PDB entry 7UGO | electron microscopy, 4.10 A resolution (low resolution: residue-level contacts below are approximate; hydrogen-bond / salt-bridge calls are withheld) | chains A and P of the 18 polymer chains in the assembly

Chain A:
Protein: Envelope glycoprotein gp120
Organism: Human immunodeficiency virus 1
UniProtKB: Q2N0S5 (Q2N0S5_9HIV1); aligned to UniProt positions 31-496 over residues 32-506 (the alignment contains insertions or deletions, so no single offset holds)
Chain sequence (466 residues; numbered 32 to 506 plus 2 insertion-coded residues; 11 numbers in that range are skipped by the numbering (no residue carries them; nothing is unmodelled there); the number before each row is that of its first residue):
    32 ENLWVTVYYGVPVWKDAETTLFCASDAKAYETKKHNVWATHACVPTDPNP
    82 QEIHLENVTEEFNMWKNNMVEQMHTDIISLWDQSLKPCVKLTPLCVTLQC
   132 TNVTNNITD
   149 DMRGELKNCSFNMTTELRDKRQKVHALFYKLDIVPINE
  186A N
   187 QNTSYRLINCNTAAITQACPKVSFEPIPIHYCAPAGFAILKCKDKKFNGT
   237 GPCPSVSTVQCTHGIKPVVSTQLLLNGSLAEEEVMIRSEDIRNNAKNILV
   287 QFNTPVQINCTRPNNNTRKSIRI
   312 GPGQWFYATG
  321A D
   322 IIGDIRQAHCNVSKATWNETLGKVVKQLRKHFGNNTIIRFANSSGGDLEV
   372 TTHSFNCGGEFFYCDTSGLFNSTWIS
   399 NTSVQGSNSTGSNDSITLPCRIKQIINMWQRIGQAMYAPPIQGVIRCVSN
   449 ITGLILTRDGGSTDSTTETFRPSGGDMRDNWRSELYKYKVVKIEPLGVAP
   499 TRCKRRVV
Disordered / not traced: 62-63, 135-136, 149-151, 399-410
Construct notes: conflict Lys-64 (Glu63 in Q2N0S5), Arg-169 (Lys160 in Q2N0S5), His-173 (Tyr164 in Q2N0S5), Ala-174 (Ser165 in Q2N0S5), Lys-178 (Arg169 in Q2N0S5), Ile-181 (Val172 in Q2N0S5), Pro-183 (Gln174 in Q2N0S5), Thr-189 (Lys188 in Q2N0S5), Ser-190 (Glu189 in Q2N0S5), Ala-199 (Ser198 in Q2N0S5), Asp-276 (Asn275 in Q2N0S5), Arg-278 (Thr277 in Q2N0S5), Trp-316 (Ala313 in Q2N0S5), Asn-332 (Thr330 in Q2N0S5), Asp-386 (Asn384 in Q2N0S5), Asp-462 (Asn459 in Q2N0S5), Ser-471 (Gly468 in Q2N0S5), Cys-501 (Ala498 in Q2N0S5)
Disulfides: Cys-54/Cys-74, Cys-119/Cys-205, Cys-126/Cys-196, Cys-131/Cys-157, Cys-218/Cys-247, Cys-228/Cys-239, Cys-296/Cys-331, Cys-378/Cys-445, Cys-385/Cys-418
Glycans and other covalent adducts: N-acetylglucosamine (NAG) linked to Asn-88, Asn-133, Asn-156, Asn-160, Asn-234, Asn-262, Asn-295, Asn-301, Asn-363, Asn-392, Asn-448; glycan linked to Asn-332
What the authors report for this chain:
  - post-translational modification sites: Asn-234, Asn-363, Asn-392

Chain P:
Protein: 10-1074 Fab light chain
Organism: Homo sapiens
Notes: antibody fragment or engineered binder
Chain sequence (107 residues; row label = number of the first residue in the row; a row labelled like 66A-66C holds insertion residues (66A, then the next letters in order)):
     8 VRPLSVALGETARISCGRQALGSRAVQWYQHRPGQAPILLIYNNQDRPSG
    58 IPERFSGTP
66A-66C DIN
    67 FGTRATLTISGVEAGDEADYYCHMWDSRS
95A-95C GFS
    96 WSFGGATRLTVLG
Disulfides: Cys-23/Cys-88

Interface between chain A and chain P:
Contacting residue pairs (7):
  Asp-321A(A) with Arg-94(P)
  Ile-322(A) with Arg-94(P)
  Gly-324(A) with Gly-29(P); Arg-94(P)
  Asp-325(A) with Gly-29(P); Ser-30(P)
  Ile-326(A) with Arg-94(P)
Also at the interface, not in a pair above, chain A (7 interface residues in all): Thr-139, Ile-323
Also at the interface, not in a pair above, chain P (5 interface residues in all): Leu-28, Gly-95A

Overview:
7 residues of chain A and 5 residues of chain P are in contact. N-acetylglucosamine is covalently linked to
Asn-88(A), Asn-133(A), Asn-156(A), Asn-160(A), Asn-234(A) and Asn-262(A) and 5 more. From the paper:
modification sites Asn-234(A), Asn-363(A) and Asn-392(A).
Here chain A is Envelope glycoprotein gp120 (Human immunodeficiency virus 1) and chain P is 10-1074 Fab light
chain (Homo sapiens). Entry 7UGO (Cryo-EM structure of BG24 inferred germline Fabs with mature CDR3s and
10-1074 Fabs in complex with ...) was determined by electron microscopy, deposited together with 7UGM, 7UGP,
7UGQ and 7UGN.
